Entry 8VQB (electron microscopy, 3.00 A resolution); this record covers chains A and B of the 3 polymer chains in the assembly.

Chain A (and B):
Molecule: Spike protein S2
Notes: chain B of this document is another copy of the same molecule, construct and numbering; everything in this record applies to it too
Reference sequence: P0DTC2 (SPIKE_SARS2); residue numbers follow UniProt; this construct covers 686-1208
Sequence (624 residues; numbered 654 to 1277; the number before each row is that of its first residue):
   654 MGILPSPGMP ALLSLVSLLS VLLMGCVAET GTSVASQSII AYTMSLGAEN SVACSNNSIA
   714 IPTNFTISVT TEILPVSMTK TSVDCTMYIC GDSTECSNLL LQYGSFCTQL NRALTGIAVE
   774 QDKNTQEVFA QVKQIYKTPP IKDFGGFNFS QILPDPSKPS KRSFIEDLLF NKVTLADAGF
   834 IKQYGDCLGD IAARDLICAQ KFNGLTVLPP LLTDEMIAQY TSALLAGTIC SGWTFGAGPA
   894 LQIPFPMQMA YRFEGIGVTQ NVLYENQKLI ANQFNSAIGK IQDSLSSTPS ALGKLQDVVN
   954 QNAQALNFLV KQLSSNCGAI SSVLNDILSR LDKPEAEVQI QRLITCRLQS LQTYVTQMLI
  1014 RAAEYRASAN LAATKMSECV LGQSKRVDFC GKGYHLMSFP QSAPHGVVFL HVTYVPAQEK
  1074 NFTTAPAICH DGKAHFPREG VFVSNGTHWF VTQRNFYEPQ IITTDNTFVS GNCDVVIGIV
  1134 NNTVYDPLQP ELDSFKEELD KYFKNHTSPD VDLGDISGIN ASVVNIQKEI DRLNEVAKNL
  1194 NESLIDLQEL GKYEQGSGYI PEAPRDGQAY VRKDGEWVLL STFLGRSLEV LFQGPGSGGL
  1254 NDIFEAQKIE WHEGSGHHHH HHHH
Disordered / not traced: 654-704, 829-832, 842-847, 1147-1277
Construct notes: initiating methionine (654); expression tag (655-685, 1209-1277); conflict Cys-707 (Tyr in P0DTC2), Cys-883 (Thr in P0DTC2), Pro-892 (Ala in P0DTC2), Pro-899 (Ala in P0DTC2), Glu-907 (Asn in P0DTC2), Pro-942 (Ala in P0DTC2), Phe-961 (Thr in P0DTC2), Cys-970 (Phe in P0DTC2), Pro-987 (Val in P0DTC2), Gln-994 (Asp in P0DTC2), Cys-999 (Gly in P0DTC2), Met-1011 (Gln in P0DTC2), Tyr-1018 (Ile in P0DTC2)
UniProt features mapped onto this chain:
  - region: Ser-816 to Tyr-837 (Fusion peptide 1), Lys-835 to Phe-855 (Fusion peptide 2), Asp-1163 to Glu-1202 (Heptad repeat 2)
  - site: Arg-815, Ser-816 (Cleavage)
  - glycosylation (N-linked (GlcNAc...) asparagine): Asn-709 (high mannose), Asn-717 (hybrid), Asn-801 (hybrid), Asn-1074 (hybrid), Asn-1098 (complex), Asn-1134 (complex), Asn-1158 (complex), Asn-1173 (complex), Asn-1194 (complex)
  - natural variant: Ala-701 (A701V: In strain: Beta/B.1.351, Iota/B.1.526), Ser-704 (S704L: In strain: Omicron/BA.2.12.1), Thr-716 (T716I: In strain: Alpha/B.1.1.7), Asn-764 (N764K: In strain: Omicron/BA.1, Omicron/BA.2 and 7 more), Asp-796 (D796H: In strain: B.1.1.318; D796Y: In strain: 19B/501Y, Omicron/BA.1 and 8 more), Asn-856 (N856K: In strain: Omicron/BA.1), Thr-859 (T859N: In strain: Lambda/C.37), Phe-888 (F888L: In strain: Eta/B.1.525), Asp-950 (D950N: In strain: Delta/B.1.617.2, Mu/B.1.621), Gln-954 (Q954H: In strain: Omicron/BA.1, Omicron/BA.2 and 7 more), Asn-969 (N969K: In strain: Omicron/BA.1, Omicron/BA.2 and 7 more), Leu-981 (L981F: In strain: Omicron/BA.1), 7 further natural variant entries in UniProt
Disulfides: Cys-738/Cys-760, Cys-743/Cys-749, Cys-840/Cys-851, Cys-970/Cys-999, Cys-1032/Cys-1043, Cys-1082/Cys-1126
Glycans and other covalent adducts: N-acetylglucosamine (NAG) linked to Asn-709, Asn-717, Asn-801, Asn-1074, Asn-1098, Asn-1134
Reported in the primary citation:
  - conformationally variable residues (loop rearrangement): Phe-833 to Phe-855
  - self-association interface (contacts with another copy of this molecule); pairs are residue here / residue on that copy: Gln-957/Arg-765 (proposed by the authors, not directly observed)

How chain A and chain B interact:
Contacting residue pairs (56):
  Val-705(A) with Tyr-789(B), hydrophobic
  Ala-706(A) with Cys-883(B); Gln-895(B)
  Cys-707(A) with Pro-792(B), hydrophobic; Cys-883(B), disulfide
  Ser-708(A) with Gln-895(B); Pro-897(B)
  Ser-711(A) with Gln-895(B); Ile-896(B); Pro-897(B)
  Ile-712(A) with Gln-895(B); Ile-896(B), hydrophobic
  Ala-713(A) with Leu-894(B); Gln-895(B), hydrogen bond (backbone-backbone)
  Pro-715(A) with Leu-894(B)
  Gln-957(A) with Arg-765(B), hydrogen bond
  Phe-961(A) with Ser-758(B); Gln-762(B)
  Gln-965(A) with Tyr-756(B), hydrogen bond (side chain-backbone); Gly-757(B); Ser-758(B), hydrogen bond (side chain-backbone); Phe-759(B)
  Ser-968(A) with Gln-755(B)
  Asn-969(A) with Gln-755(B), hydrogen bond (backbone-backbone)
  Cys-970(A) with Gln-755(B), hydrogen bond (backbone-backbone); Tyr-756(B)
  Gly-971(A) with Gln-755(B); Gln-994(B)
  Cys-999(A) with Phe-759(B), hydrophobic
  Ser-1003(A) with Phe-759(B)
  Thr-1006(A) with Phe-759(B); Gln-1005(B)
  Ile-1013(A) with Leu-1012(B), hydrophobic
  Glu-1017(A) with Arg-1019(B), salt bridge
  Arg-1039(A) with Glu-1031(B), salt bridge; Arg-1039(B)
  Val-1040(A) with Ser-1030(B)
  Gly-1046(A) with Ala-890(B)
  Tyr-1047(A) with Ala-890(B), hydrophobic
  Pro-1069(A) with Pro-892(B)
  Glu-1072(A) with Pro-892(B); Leu-894(B)
  Asn-1074(A) with Gln-895(B), hydrogen bond
  Pro-1079(A) with Tyr-917(B), hydrophobic
  Phe-1089(A) with Tyr-917(B), hydrophobic
  Pro-1090(A) with Gln-913(B), hydrogen bond (backbone-side chain)
  Val-1094(A) with Tyr-904(B)
  Arg-1107(A) with Trp-886(B); Ile-896(B); Tyr-904(B)
  Ser-1123(A) with Asn-914(B); Glu-918(B)
  Ile-1130(A) with Gln-920(B)
  Leu-1141(A) with Leu-1141(B), hydrophobic; Glu-1144(B)
  Leu-1145(A) with Leu-1145(B), hydrophobic
Also at the interface, not in a pair above, chain A (50 interface residues in all): Asn-709, Asn-710, Gln-954, Gln-1002, Thr-1009, Asp-1041, Val-1068, Ala-1070, Thr-1077, Gly-1093, Phe-1121, Gly-1124, Val-1128, Val-1129
Also at the interface, not in a pair above, chain B (41 interface residues in all): Asp-796, Thr-887, Ala-893, Met-900, Thr-1009, Thr-1027, Leu-1034, Gly-1035
Disulfides between the chains: Cys-707(A)/Cys-883(B)

Summary:
50 residues of chain A and 41 residues of chain B are in contact; the contacts include 1 disulfide bond, 8
hydrogen bonds and 2 salt bridges. Polar contacts include Glu-1017(A)/Arg-1019(B), Arg-1039(A)/Glu-1031(B) and
Gln-957(A)/Arg-765(B). The paper reports conformational variability at Phe-833(A); a self-association
interface involving Gln-957(A).
Chain A and chain B are both Spike protein S2; the structure, Prefusion stabilized structure of the SARS-CoV-2
fusion machinery, was determined by electron microscopy (same publication as 8VQ9 and 8VQA).
